3G5Y - chains B and E of the 3 polymer chains in the assembly; structure by X-ray diffraction, 1.59 A resolution.

[Chain B]
Protein: 175 heavy chain
From: Mus musculus
Sequence (216 residues; each row starts with the number of its first residue):
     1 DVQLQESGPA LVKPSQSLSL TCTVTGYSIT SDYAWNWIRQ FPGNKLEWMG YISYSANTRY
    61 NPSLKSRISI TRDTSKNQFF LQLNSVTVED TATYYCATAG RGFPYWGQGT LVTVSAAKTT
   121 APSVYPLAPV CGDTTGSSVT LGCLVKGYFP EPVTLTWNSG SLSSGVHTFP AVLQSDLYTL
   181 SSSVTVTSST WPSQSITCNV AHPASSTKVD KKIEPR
Not modelled in the structure: 131-136
Disulfides: Cys22-Cys96, Cys143-Cys198

[Chain E]
Protein: EGFR peptide
Sequence (16 residues; numbered 287 to 302; the number before each row is that of its first residue):
   287 CGADSYEMEE DGVRKC
Disulfides: Cys287-Cys302

[Interface between chain B and chain E]
Residue-residue contacts - 18 pairs, chain B then chain E:
  Asp32(B) - Gly298(E)
  Asp32(B) - Arg300(E)  salt bridge
  Tyr33(B) - Asp297(E)
  Tyr33(B) - Gly298(E)
  Tyr33(B) - Arg300(E)
  Ala34(B) - Asp297(E)
  Ala34(B) - Val299(E)  hydrophobic
  Tyr51(B) - Asp297(E)  hydrogen bond
  Ser53(B) - Asp297(E)
  Tyr54(B) - Asp297(E)
  Tyr54(B) - Gly298(E)
  Asn57(B) - Asp297(E)  hydrogen bond
  Ala99(B) - Gly298(E)
  Ala99(B) - Val299(E)
  Gly100(B) - Gly298(E)
  Gly100(B) - Val299(E)
  Gly100(B) - Arg300(E)  hydrogen bond (backbone-backbone)
  Arg101(B) - Glu293(E)  salt bridge
Other interface residues (no listed pair), chain B (12 interface residues in all): Ser55, Arg59
Other interface residues (no listed pair), chain E (7 interface residues in all): Glu295, Glu296
Interface features reported in the paper:
  - specific contacts: Asp32(B)-Arg300(E) (hydrogen bond), Tyr51(B)-Asp297(E) (hydrogen bond), Tyr51(B)-Lys301(E) (water-mediated contact), Asn57(B)-Asp297(E) (hydrogen bond), Arg101(B)-Glu293(E) (hydrogen bond)
  - epitope / paratope residues, chain B: Asp32(B), Tyr33(B), Ala34(B), Tyr51(B), Ser53(B), Tyr54(B), Ser55(B), Asn57(B), Arg59(B), Ala99(B), Gly100(B), Arg101(B)
  - epitope / paratope residues, chain E: Glu293(E), Asp297(E), Gly298(E), Val299(E), Arg300(E), Lys301(E)

[In short]
Chain B and chain E form an interface of 12 and 7 residues respectively; the contacts include 3 hydrogen bonds
and 2 salt bridges. Polar pairs include Asp32(B)-Arg300(E), Arg101(B)-Glu293(E) and Tyr51(B)-Asp297(E). The
authors report hydrogen bonds between Asp32(B) and Arg300(E), Tyr51(B) and Asp297(E) and Asn57(B) and
Asp297(E) among others; a water-mediated contact between Tyr51(B) and Lys301(E). The paper reports
epitope/paratope residues Asp32(B), Tyr33(B) and Glu293(E) among others.
Chain B is 175 heavy chain (Mus musculus) and chain E is EGFR peptide; the structure, Antibodies Specifically
Targeting a Locally Misfolded Region of Tumor Associated EGFR, was determined by X-ray diffraction, deposited
together with 3G5V, 3G5Z and 3G5X.
